8FWJ - chains J and V of the 24 polymer chains in the assembly; structure by electron microscopy, 2.70 A resolution.

# Chain J
Name: Circadian clock protein KaiC
Source organism: Cereibacter sphaeroides
UniProtKB: B9KWX8 (B9KWX8_CERSK); numbering as in UniProt (aligned over 1-566)
Amino-acid sequence (568 residues; row label = number of the first residue in the row; numbers below 1 keep their minus sign (Gly-1 is residue -1)):
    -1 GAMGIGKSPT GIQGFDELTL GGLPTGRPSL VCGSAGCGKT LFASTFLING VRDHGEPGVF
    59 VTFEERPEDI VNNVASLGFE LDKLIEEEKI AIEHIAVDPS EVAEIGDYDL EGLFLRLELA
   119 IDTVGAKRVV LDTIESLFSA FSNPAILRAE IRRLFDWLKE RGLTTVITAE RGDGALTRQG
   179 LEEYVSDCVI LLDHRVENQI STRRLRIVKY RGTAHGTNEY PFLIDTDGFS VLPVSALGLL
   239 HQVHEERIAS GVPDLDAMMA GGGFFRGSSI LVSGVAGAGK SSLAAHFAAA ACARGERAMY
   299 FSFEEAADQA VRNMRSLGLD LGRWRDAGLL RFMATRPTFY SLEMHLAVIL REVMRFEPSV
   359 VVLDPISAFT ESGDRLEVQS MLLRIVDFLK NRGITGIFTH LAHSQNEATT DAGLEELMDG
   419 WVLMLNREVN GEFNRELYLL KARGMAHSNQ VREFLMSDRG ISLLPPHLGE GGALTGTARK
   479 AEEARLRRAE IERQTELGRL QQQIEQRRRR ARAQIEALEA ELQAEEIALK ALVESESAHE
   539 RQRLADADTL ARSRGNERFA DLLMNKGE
Not modelled in the structure: -1 to 1, 402-406, 559-566
Construct notes: expression tag (-1 to 0); engineered mutation Glu413 (Ser in B9KWX8), Glu414 (Ser in B9KWX8)
Metal / ion sites: Mg2+ site 1: Thr38 (together with ADP); Mg2+ site 2: Ser279 (together with ATP)
Ligand contacts:
  - ADP (adenosine-5'-diphosphate), molecule 1: Ser32, Ala33, Gly34, Cys35, Gly36, Lys37, Thr38, Leu39, Asn71, Ser74, Leu75, Arg201, Ile222, Asp223
  - ADP, molecule 2: Val206, Lys207, Tyr208, Arg209, Gly210, Thr211, Ala212, His213
  - ATP (adenosine-5'-triphosphate), molecule 1: Val273, Ala274, Gly275, Ala276, Gly277, Lys278, Ser279, Ser280, Ser314, Leu315, Arg433, Met454, Ser455, Asp456
  - ATP, molecule 2: Lys439, Ala440, Arg441, Gly442, Met443, Ala444, His445
From the paper describing this entry:
  - mutagenesis - E62Q/E63Q: abolished catalytic activity on CI domain
  - mutagenesis - E302Q/E303Q: abolished catalytic activity on CII domain
  - mutagenesis - E62Q/E63Q: decreased binding to KaiBRS

# Chain V
Name: Circadian clock protein KaiB
Source organism: Cereibacter sphaeroides
UniProtKB: A0A3G6WWB7 (A0A3G6WWB7_CERSP); residues 3-90 here correspond to UniProt positions 2-89 (UniProt number = residue number - 1)
Amino-acid sequence (92 residues; numbered -1 to 90; the number before each row is that of its first residue; numbers below 1 keep their minus sign (Gly-1 is residue -1)):
    -1 GAMGRRLVLY VAGQTPKSLA AISNLRRICE ENLPGQYEVE VIDLKQNPRL AKEHSIVAIP
    59 TLVRELPVPI RKIIGDLSDK EQVLVNLKMD ME
Not modelled in the structure: -1 to 2, 88-90
Construct notes: expression tag (-1 to 2)

# How chain J and chain V interact
Residue-residue contacts (47; chain J residue first):
  Glu91(J) with Lys50(V)
  Val95(J) with Val55(V), hydrophobic
  Glu99(J) with Ile68(V); Arg69(V); Lys70(V), salt bridge
  Val100(J) with Lys70(V); Ile72(V), hydrophobic
  Ala101(J) with Lys70(V), hydrogen bond (backbone-backbone); Ile71(V); Ile72(V), hydrogen bond (backbone-backbone); Asn84(V)
  Glu102(J) with Ile72(V)
  Ile103(J) with Ile71(V), hydrophobic; Ile72(V), hydrogen bond (backbone-backbone); Gly73(V); Asp74(V), hydrogen bond (backbone-backbone); Leu75(V); Ser76(V); Asp77(V)
  Gly104(J) with Asp74(V)
  Asp105(J) with Lys15(V); Pro58(V); Gly73(V); Asp74(V), hydrogen bond (backbone-side chain)
  Tyr106(J) with Ala56(V), hydrophobic; Ile57(V); Ile72(V), hydrophobic
  Asp107(J) with Lys15(V); Ala56(V); Ile57(V), hydrogen bond (backbone-backbone)
  Leu108(J) with Val55(V); Ala56(V), hydrophobic
  Glu109(J) with Ala10(V); Lys43(V), salt bridge; Val55(V), hydrogen bond (backbone-backbone); Ile57(V)
  Gly110(J) with Ile54(V); Val55(V), hydrogen bond (backbone-backbone)
  Leu111(J) with Val55(V), hydrogen bond (backbone-backbone)
  Leu113(J) with Leu42(V), hydrophobic; Pro46(V)
  Arg114(J) with Ala49(V); Lys50(V); Ile54(V), hydrogen bond (side chain-backbone); Val55(V)
  Leu117(J) with Pro46(V); Arg47(V)
Interface residues without a listed pair, chain J (21 interface residues in all): Ile93, Ala94, Phe139
Interface residues without a listed pair, chain V (27 interface residues in all): Ser53, Gln80, Val81

# Summary
21 residues of chain J face 27 of chain V across their interface, with 10 hydrogen bonds and 2 salt bridges.
Polar contacts include Glu99(J)-Lys70(V), Glu109(J)-Lys43(V) and Asp105(J)-Asp74(V). From the paper: E62Q/E63Q
of chain J abolish catalytic activity on CI domain; E302Q/E303Q of chain J abolish catalytic activity on CII
domain.
Here chain J is Circadian clock protein KaiC and chain V is Circadian clock protein KaiB, both from
Cereibacter sphaeroides. Entry 8FWJ (Structure of dodecameric KaiC-RS-S413E/S414E complexed with KaiB-RS
solved by cryo-EM) was determined by electron microscopy together with 8DB3, 8DBA and 8FWI from the same
study.
